Entry 8RMO (X-ray diffraction, 1.16 A resolution); this record covers chains F and H of the 3 polymer chains in the assembly.

== Chain F ==
Molecule: FLAG-tag
Sequence (8 residues; row label = number of the first residue in the row):
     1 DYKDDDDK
Not modelled in the structure: 7-8
From the paper describing this entry:
  - contacts within the chain: Asp1-Asp4 (backbone contact), Asp1-Lys3, Tyr2-Asp5 (backbone contact), Lys3-Asp6 (backbone contact)
  - mutagenesis - D5E: increased binding to full wt anti-FLAG M2 IgG
  - mutagenesis - D5E: unchanged binding to wt anti-FLAG M2 Fab

== Chain H ==
Molecule: anti-FLAG M2 heavy chain
Organism: Mus musculus
Sequence (228 residues; numbered 1 to 228; the number before each row is that of its first residue):
     1 EVQLQQSAAELARPGASVKMSCKASGYSFTTYTIHWVKQRPGQGLEWIGY
    51 INPSSGYAAYNQNFKDETTLTADPSSSTAYMELNSLTSEDSAVYYCAREK
   101 FYGYDYWGQGATLTVSSASTTPPSVYPLAPGSAAQTNSMVTLGCLVKGYF
   151 PEPVTVTWNSGSLSSGVHTFPAVLQSDLYTLSSSVTVPSSTWPSQTVTCN
   201 VAHPASSTKVDKKIVPRAAAHHHHHHHH
Not modelled in the structure: 131-137, 190-192, 217-228
Disulfides: Cys22-Cys96, Cys144-Cys199
Modified positions: Glu1 (pyroglutamic acid; PCA)
From the paper describing this entry:
  - conformationally variable residues (loop rearrangement): Glu99, Phe101
  - mutagenesis - K100R (20-fold): decreased binding to FLAG-tag (chain F)

== Chain F / chain H interface ==
Pairs across the interface - 11 pairs, chain F then chain H:
  Tyr2(F) - Thr33(H)  hydrogen bond
  Tyr2(F) - His35(H)  hydrogen bond
  Tyr2(F) - Tyr50(H)
  Tyr2(F) - Asn52(H)
  Tyr2(F) - Glu99(H)  hydrogen bond
  Tyr2(F) - Lys100(H)
  Tyr2(F) - Phe101(H)
  Lys3(F) - Glu99(H)  salt bridge
  Lys3(F) - Phe101(H)
  Asp5(F) - Phe101(H)
  Asp6(F) - Phe101(H)
The authors on this interface:
  - residue pairs: Tyr2(F)-Tyr50(H), Tyr2(F)-Glu99(H), Lys3(F)-Glu99(H), Phe101(H)-Tyr2(F)
  - epitope / paratope residues, chain F: Tyr2(F), Lys3(F)
  - epitope / paratope residues, chain H: Tyr50(H), Glu99(H), Phe101(H)

== In short ==
Chain F and chain H form an interface of 4 and 7 residues respectively, with 3 hydrogen bonds and 1 salt
bridge. Polar pairs include Lys3(F)-Glu99(H), Tyr2(F)-Thr33(H) and Tyr2(F)-His35(H). The authors report
contacts between Tyr2(F) and Tyr50(H), Tyr2(F) and Glu99(H) and Lys3(F) and Glu99(H) among others. The paper
reports that D5E of chain F increases binding to full wt anti-FLAG M2 IgG; epitope/paratope residues Tyr2(F),
Lys3(F) and Tyr50(H) among others.
Chain F is FLAG-tag and chain H is anti-FLAG M2 heavy chain (Mus musculus); the structure, Crystal structure
of anti-FLAG M2 Fab fragment bound to FLAG-tag peptide epitope, was determined by X-ray diffraction.
